PDB entry 7XK5 | electron microscopy, 3.10 A resolution | chains A and B of the 6 polymer chains in the assembly

Chain A:
Protein: Na(+)-translocating NADH-quinone reductase subunit A
Organism: Vibrio cholerae O395
Notes: EC 7.2.1.1
UniProt: A5F5X1 (NQRA_VIBC3); residues 1-446 here = UniProt positions 1-446
Amino-acid sequence (446 residues; row label = number of the first residue in the row):
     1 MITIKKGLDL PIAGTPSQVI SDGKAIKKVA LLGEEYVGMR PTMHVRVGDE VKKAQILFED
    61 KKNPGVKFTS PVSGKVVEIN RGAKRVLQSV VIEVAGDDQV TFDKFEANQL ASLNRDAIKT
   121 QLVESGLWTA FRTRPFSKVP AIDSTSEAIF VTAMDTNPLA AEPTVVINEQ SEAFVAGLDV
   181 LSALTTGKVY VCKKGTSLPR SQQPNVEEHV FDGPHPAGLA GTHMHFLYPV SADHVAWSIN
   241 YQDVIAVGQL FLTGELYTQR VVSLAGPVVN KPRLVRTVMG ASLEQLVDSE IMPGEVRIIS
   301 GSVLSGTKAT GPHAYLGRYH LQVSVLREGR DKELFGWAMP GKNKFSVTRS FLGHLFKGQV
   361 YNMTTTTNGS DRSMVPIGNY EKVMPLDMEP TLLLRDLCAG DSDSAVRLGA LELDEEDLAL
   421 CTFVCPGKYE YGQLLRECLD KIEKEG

Chain B:
Protein: Na(+)-translocating NADH-quinone reductase subunit B
Organism: Vibrio cholerae O395
Notes: EC 7.2.1.1
UniProt: A5F5X0 (NQRB_VIBC3); residue numbers follow UniProt; this construct covers 1-415
Amino-acid sequence (415 residues; numbered 1 to 415; the number before each row is that of its first residue):
     1 MGLKKFLEDI EHHFEPGGKH EKWFALYEAA ATLFYTPGLV TKRSSHVRDS VDLKRIMIMV
    61 WLAVFPAMFW GMYNAGGQAI AALNHLYSGD QLAAIVAGNW HYWLTEMLGG TMSSDAGWGS
   121 KMLLGATYFL PIYATVFIVG GFWEVLFCMV RKHEVNEGFF VTSILFALIV PPTLPLWQAA
   181 LGITFGVVVA KEVFGGTGRN FLNPALAGRA FLFFAYPAQI SGDLVWTAAD GYSGATALSQ
   241 WAQGGAGALI NNATGQTITW MDAFIGNIPG SIGEVSTLAL MIGAAFIVYM GIASWRIIGG
   301 VMIGMILLST LFNVIGSDTN AMFNMPWHWH LVLGGFAFGM FFMATDPVSA SFTNSGKWAY
   361 GILIGVMCVL IRVVNPAYPE GMMLAILFAN LFAPLFDHVV VERNIKRRLA RYGKQ
Unresolved in the structure: 1-26, 414-415
Glycans and other covalent adducts: flavin mononucleotide (FMN) linked to T236
Small-molecule neighbours:
  - FMN (flavin mononucleotide), molecule 1: I169, L206, R209, F213, W226, A237, L238, S239, G270, S271, E274, G334, G335, F338, G339, M343, P379, E380, G381, M382, M383, L384
  - FMN, molecule 2: F213, F214, P217, S221, G222, D223, A377, Y378, P379
  - riboflavin (RBF): I56, M57, V60, G158, V161, T162, L165, K191, G196, T197, G198, N200, L202, N203, P204, A205, I292, A293, F342, M343, T345, D346, P347, V348, S349
Swiss-Prot annotation at these positions:
  - modified residue: T236 (FMN phosphoryl threonine)
  - mutagenesis: F185 (F185A: Decreases riboflavin content), W226 (W226L: Decreases riboflavin content)
From the paper describing this entry:
  - mutagenesis - E157A: decreased catalytic activity

Interface between chain A and chain B:
Residue-residue contacts (115):
  H225(A) - G413(B)
  Y228(A) - R411(B)
  P229(A) - R411(B)  hydrogen bond (backbone-side chain)
  H234(A) - R411(B)
  R297(A) - T41(B)  hydrogen bond (side chain-backbone)
  R297(A) - H46(B)  hydrogen bond
  I299(A) - H46(B)
  V303(A) - S44(B)
  V303(A) - S45(B)
  V303(A) - H46(B)  hydrogen bond (backbone-backbone)
  V303(A) - V47(B)
  L304(A) - S44(B)  hydrogen bond (backbone-side chain)
  L304(A) - S45(B)  hydrogen bond (backbone-backbone)
  S305(A) - S44(B)
  G306(A) - S44(B)
  G306(A) - H46(B)
  L326(A) - V47(B)  hydrophobic
  G329(A) - L39(B)
  G329(A) - V40(B)
  R330(A) - V40(B)
  D331(A) - T36(B)
  D331(A) - G38(B)
  K332(A) - Y35(B)
  K332(A) - T36(B)  hydrogen bond (side chain-backbone)
  K332(A) - P37(B)
  K332(A) - G38(B)
  E333(A) - F34(B)
  E333(A) - Y35(B)
  E333(A) - T36(B)  hydrogen bond (backbone-side chain)
  L334(A) - F34(B)
  L334(A) - Y35(B)
  F335(A) - F34(B)  hydrogen bond (backbone-backbone)
  G336(A) - T36(B)
  W337(A) - L33(B)  hydrogen bond (side chain-backbone)
  W337(A) - T36(B)
  W337(A) - D52(B)
  W337(A) - K54(B)
  W337(A) - R55(B)  hydrogen bond (backbone-side chain)
  W337(A) - I58(B)  hydrophobic
  A338(A) - R55(B)
  M339(A) - R55(B)  hydrogen bond (backbone-side chain)
  K344(A) - S50(B)
  F345(A) - D49(B)
  F345(A) - S50(B)  hydrogen bond (backbone-side chain)
  S346(A) - D49(B)  hydrogen bond
  V347(A) - D49(B)  hydrogen bond (backbone-side chain)
  T348(A) - M290(B)
  R349(A) - Y289(B)  hydrogen bond (side chain-backbone)
  R349(A) - M290(B)  hydrogen bond (backbone-backbone)
  S350(A) - R55(B)  hydrogen bond (backbone-side chain)
  S350(A) - M290(B)
  F351(A) - S50(B)
  F351(A) - R55(B)
  H354(A) - Y289(B)  hydrogen bond
  L355(A) - Y289(B)
  M363(A) - V47(B)  hydrophobic
  T364(A) - V47(B)
  T365(A) - V40(B)
  T365(A) - T41(B)  hydrogen bond (backbone-backbone)
  T365(A) - H46(B)
  T366(A) - L39(B)  hydrogen bond (side chain-backbone)
  T366(A) - T41(B)
  T366(A) - R48(B)
  T367(A) - L39(B)
  T367(A) - V40(B)
  T367(A) - T41(B)
  T367(A) - R48(B)
  N368(A) - R48(B)
  N368(A) - D49(B)
  N368(A) - S50(B)
  N368(A) - V51(B)
  N368(A) - D52(B)
  G369(A) - P37(B)
  G369(A) - D52(B)
  R372(A) - E154(B)  salt bridge
  R372(A) - N156(B)
  R372(A) - E157(B)  salt bridge
  S373(A) - T197(B)  hydrogen bond (side chain-backbone)
  S373(A) - R199(B)  hydrogen bond
  M374(A) - G198(B)
  V375(A) - L53(B)  hydrophobic
  V375(A) - P347(B)  hydrophobic
  P376(A) - P347(B)
  P376(A) - F352(B)  hydrophobic
  I377(A) - I56(B)  hydrophobic
  I377(A) - G291(B)
  E381(A) - F352(B)
  D387(A) - N404(B)
  D387(A) - R407(B)  salt bridge
  D387(A) - R408(B)  hydrogen bond (backbone-side chain)
  M388(A) - N404(B)
  M388(A) - R408(B)
  E389(A) - T353(B)
  L392(A) - F352(B)  hydrophobic
  L392(A) - T353(B)
  R395(A) - G198(B)
  R395(A) - F352(B)
  R407(A) - E402(B)  salt bridge
  R407(A) - I405(B)
  R407(A) - R408(B)  hydrogen bond (backbone-side chain)
  L408(A) - V401(B)  hydrophobic
  L408(A) - R408(B)  hydrogen bond (backbone-side chain)
  G409(A) - R408(B)
  E412(A) - R408(B)  salt bridge
  E412(A) - G413(B)
  T422(A) - S45(B)
  F423(A) - S45(B)
  F423(A) - V47(B)
  F423(A) - D49(B)  hydrogen bond (backbone-backbone)
  P426(A) - D52(B)
  P426(A) - L53(B)
  K428(A) - D49(B)  hydrogen bond (side chain-backbone)
  K428(A) - V51(B)  hydrogen bond (side chain-backbone)
  E430(A) - R43(B)  salt bridge
  E430(A) - R48(B)  salt bridge
Other interface residues (no listed pair), chain A (72 interface residues in all): S302, T307, K308, P340, S370, N379, T391, E415, A419, V424, Y429, Q433
Other interface residues (no listed pair), chain B (53 interface residues in all): K42, M57, V155, I292, V348, N354, D397, V400, Y412

In short:
Chain A and chain B form an interface of 72 and 53 residues respectively, with 29 hydrogen bonds and 7 salt
bridges. Polar pairs include R372(A)-E154(B), R372(A)-E157(B) and D387(A)-R407(B). Ligands of chain B:
riboflavin and flavin mononucleotide. Covalently linked flavin mononucleotide: at T236(B). From the paper:
E157A of chain B reduces catalytic activity.
Chain A is Na(+)-translocating NADH-quinone reductase subunit A and chain B is Na(+)-translocating
NADH-quinone reductase subunit B, both from Vibrio cholerae O395; the structure, Cryo-EM structure of
Na+-pumping NADH-ubiquinone oxidoreductase from Vibrio cholerae, state 3, was determined by electron
microscopy, deposited together with 7XK3, 7XK4, 7XK6 and 7XK7.
